3V19 - chains C and D of the 4 polymer chains in the assembly; structure by X-ray diffraction, 2.00 A resolution.

[Chain C]
Molecule: Insulin
UniProtKB: P01308 (INS_HUMAN); residues 1-21 here correspond to UniProt positions 90-110 (UniProt number = residue number + 89)
Sequence (21 residues; each row starts with the number of its first residue):
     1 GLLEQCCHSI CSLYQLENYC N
Disulfide bonds: Cys-6/Cys-11
Sequence notes: engineered mutation Leu-2 (Ile91 in P01308), Leu-3 (Val92 in P01308), His-8 (Thr97 in P01308)
Small-molecule neighbours: phenol (IPH): Cys-6, Ser-9, Ile-10, Cys-11, Leu-16

[Chain D]
Molecule: Insulin
UniProtKB: P01308 (INS_HUMAN); residues 1-30 here correspond to UniProt positions 25-54 (UniProt number = residue number + 24)
Sequence (30 residues; row label = number of the first residue in the row):
     1 FVNQHLCGSH LVEALYLVCG ERGFFYTPKT
Bound ions: Zn2+ near His-10 (its only coordinating residue here)
Small-molecule neighbours: phenol (IPH): His-5, Leu-6, Cys-7, His-10, Leu-11, Ala-14

[Interface between chain C and chain D]
Disulfides between the chains: Cys-7(C)/Cys-7(D), Cys-20(C)/Cys-19(D)
Residue-residue contacts - 23 pairs, chain C then chain D:
  Leu-2(C) with Leu-15(D), hydrophobic; Tyr-26(D), hydrophobic
  Leu-3(C) with Gln-4(D); Gly-8(D); Leu-11(D), hydrophobic; Tyr-26(D); Pro-28(D), hydrophobic
  Glu-4(C) with Gln-4(D)
  Cys-6(C) with Cys-7(D); Leu-11(D), hydrophobic
  Cys-7(C) with Cys-7(D), disulfide; Leu-11(D), hydrophobic
  Leu-13(C) with Val-18(D)
  Leu-16(C) with Ala-14(D), hydrophobic; Leu-15(D)
  Glu-17(C) with Val-18(D); Arg-22(D), salt bridge
  Tyr-19(C) with Phe-24(D)
  Cys-20(C) with Cys-19(D), disulfide; Arg-22(D); Gly-23(D)
  Asn-21(C) with Arg-22(D); Gly-23(D), hydrogen bond (backbone-backbone)

[In short]
11 residues of chain C and 13 residues of chain D are in contact; the contacts include 2 disulfide bonds, 1
hydrogen bond and 1 salt bridge. Polar pairs include Glu-17(C)/Arg-22(D) and Asn-21(C)/Gly-23(D). Phenol is
bound between chain C and chain D.
Here chain C is Insulin and chain D is Insulin. Entry 3V19 (Forestalling insulin fibrillation by insertion of
a chiral clamp mechanism-based application of protein engineering to global ...) was determined by X-ray
diffraction.
